Entry 8WH8 (electron microscopy, 3.60 A resolution); this record covers chains B and J of the 11 polymer chains in the assembly.

== Chain B ==
Protein: Histone H4
From: Arabidopsis thaliana
UniProt: P59259 (H4_ARATH); residues 0-102 here correspond to UniProt positions 1-103 (UniProt number = residue number + 1)
Chain sequence (103 residues; row label = number of the first residue in the row; numbering starts at 0):
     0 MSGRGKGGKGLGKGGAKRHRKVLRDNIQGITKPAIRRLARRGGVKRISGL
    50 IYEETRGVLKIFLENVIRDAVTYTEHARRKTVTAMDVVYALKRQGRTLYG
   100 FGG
Unresolved in the structure: 0-24, 102
UniProt features mapped onto this chain:
  - DNA-binding region: Lys16 to Lys20

== Chain J ==
Molecule: antisense strand (147-nt DNA)
Sequence (147 nucleotides; row label = number of the first residue in the row):
     1 ATCGGATGTATATATCTGACACGTGCCTGGAGACTAGGGAGTAATCCCCT
    51 TGGGCGGTTAAACGCGGGGGACAGCGCGTACGTGCGTTTAAGCGGTGCTA
   101 GAGCTGTCTACGACCAATTGAGCGGCCTCGGCACCGGGATTCTCGAT
Unresolved in the structure: 1-13, 139-147

== How chain B and chain J interact ==
Residue-residue contacts - 9 pairs, chain B then chain J:
  Arg45(B) - DC81(J)  sugar contact
  Arg45(B) - DG82(J)  phosphate contact
  Ile46(B) - DC81(J)  phosphate contact
  Ile46(B) - DG82(J)  hydrogen bond to the phosphate
  Ser47(B) - DC81(J)  hydrogen bond to the phosphate
  Gly48(B) - DC81(J)  phosphate contact
  Lys79(B) - DG101(J)  phosphate contact
  Lys79(B) - DA102(J)  hydrogen bond to the phosphate
  Thr80(B) - DA102(J)  hydrogen bond to the phosphate
Also at the interface, not in a pair above, chain B (10 interface residues in all): Arg35, Arg39, Arg77, Arg78
Also at the interface, not in a pair above, chain J (5 interface residues in all): DT83

== In short ==
Chain B and chain J form an interface of 10 and 5 residues respectively; the contacts include 4 hydrogen
bonds. Polar contacts include Ile46(B)-DG82(J), Ser47(B)-DC81(J) and Lys79(B)-DA102(J). From UniProt: a
DNA-binding region on chain B.
Here chain B is Histone H4 (Arabidopsis thaliana) and chain J is antisense strand (147-nt DNA). Entry 8WH8
(Structure of DDM1-nucleosome complex in ADP state) was determined by electron microscopy, deposited together
with 8WH5, 8WH9, 8WHA and 8WHB.
